Entry 8SJ1 (X-ray diffraction, 2.81 A resolution); this record covers chains A and F of the 6 polymer chains in the assembly.

[Chain A]
Name: Cyclic GMP-AMP synthase
Source organism: Mus musculus
Notes: EC 2.7.7.86; fragment: catalytic domain
UniProt: Q8C6L5 (CGAS_MOUSE); residues 147-507 here = UniProt positions 147-507
Amino-acid sequence (364 residues; each row starts with the number of its first residue):
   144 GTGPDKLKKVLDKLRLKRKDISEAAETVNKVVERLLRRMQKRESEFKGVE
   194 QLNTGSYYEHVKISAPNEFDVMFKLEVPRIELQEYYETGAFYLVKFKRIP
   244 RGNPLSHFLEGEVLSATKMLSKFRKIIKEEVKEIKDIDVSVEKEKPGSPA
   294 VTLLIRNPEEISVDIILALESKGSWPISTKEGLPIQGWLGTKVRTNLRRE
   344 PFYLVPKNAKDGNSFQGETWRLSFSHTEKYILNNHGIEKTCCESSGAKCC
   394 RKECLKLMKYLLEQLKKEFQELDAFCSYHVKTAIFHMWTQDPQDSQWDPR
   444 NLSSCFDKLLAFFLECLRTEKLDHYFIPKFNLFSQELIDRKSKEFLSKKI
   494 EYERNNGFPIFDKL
Unresolved in the structure: 144-147, 243-245, 507
Differences from the reference sequence: expression tag (144-146)
Metal / ion sites: Mg2+: Glu211, Asp213 (together with 3'-deoxyadenosine-5'-triphosphate); Zn2+: His378, Cys384, Cys385, Cys392
Small-molecule neighbours: 3'-deoxyadenosine-5'-triphosphate (3AT): Gly198, Ser199, Glu202, Lys205, Glu211, Asp213, Asp307, Arg364, Ser368, Glu371, Lys402, Glu406, Ser420, Tyr421, Lys424, His467
Reported in the primary citation:
  - mutagenesis - E211Q/D213N: abolished catalytic activity
  - specificity-determining residues: His467 (proposed by the authors, not directly observed)
  - mutagenesis - R364A (33-fold), H467A: decreased catalytic activity on ATP/GTP
  - mutagenesis - H467A (2-fold): increased catalytic activity on GTP/GTP
  - specificity-determining residues: Ile309, Arg364
  - mutagenesis - R364A (10-fold): decreased catalytic activity on GTP/GTP
  - mutagenesis - R364A (4-fold): increased catalytic activity on ATP/ATP

[Chain F]
Molecule: Palindromic DNA18
Sequence (18 nucleotides; each row starts with the number of its first residue):
     1 ATCTGTACATGTACAGAT

[Interface between chain A and chain F]
Pairs across the interface (12; chain A residue first):
  Arg161(A) with DT4(F), hydrogen bond to the base; DG5(F), hydrogen bond to the sugar
  Ser165(A) with DG5(F), hydrogen bond to the phosphate; DT6(F), hydrogen bond to the phosphate
  Ala168(A) with DA7(F), phosphate contact
  Asn172(A) with DA7(F), hydrogen bond to the phosphate
  Asn196(A) with DC8(F), hydrogen bond to the phosphate
  Tyr200(A) with DT6(F), phosphate contact; DA7(F), hydrogen bond to the phosphate
  Tyr201(A) with DA7(F), phosphate contact; DC8(F), phosphate contact
  Lys372(A) with DC8(F), salt bridge to the phosphate
Other interface residues (no listed pair), chain A (9 interface residues in all): Ile164

[Overview]
9 residues of chain A face 5 of chain F across their interface; the contacts include 7 hydrogen bonds and 1
salt bridge. Among the polar pairs are Arg161(A)-DT4(F), Arg161(A)-DG5(F) and Ser165(A)-DG5(F). The paper
reports that R364A and H467A of chain A reduce catalytic activity on ATP/GTP; specificity determinants
His467(A), Ile309(A) and Arg364(A).
Here chain A is Cyclic GMP-AMP synthase (Mus musculus) and chain F is Palindromic DNA18. Entry 8SJ1 (Structure
of ternary complex of cGAS with dsDNA and bound 3'-dATP) was determined by X-ray diffraction together with
7UUX, 7UXW, 7UYQ, 7UYZ, 7UZR, 7V0W and 14 further entries from the same study.
